PDB entry 7W1E | X-ray diffraction, 1.46 A resolution | chains A and C of the 3 polymer chains in the assembly

Chain A (and C):
Protein: K1 lyase
From: Klebsiella phage NTUH-K2044-K1-1
Notes: chain C of this document is another copy of the same molecule, construct and numbering; everything in this record applies to it too
UniProtKB: A0A068Q5Q5 (A0A068Q5Q5_9CAUD); numbering as in UniProt (aligned over 1-651)
Sequence (671 residues; numbered -19 to 651; the number before each row is that of its first residue; numbers below 1 keep their minus sign (Met-19 is residue -19)):
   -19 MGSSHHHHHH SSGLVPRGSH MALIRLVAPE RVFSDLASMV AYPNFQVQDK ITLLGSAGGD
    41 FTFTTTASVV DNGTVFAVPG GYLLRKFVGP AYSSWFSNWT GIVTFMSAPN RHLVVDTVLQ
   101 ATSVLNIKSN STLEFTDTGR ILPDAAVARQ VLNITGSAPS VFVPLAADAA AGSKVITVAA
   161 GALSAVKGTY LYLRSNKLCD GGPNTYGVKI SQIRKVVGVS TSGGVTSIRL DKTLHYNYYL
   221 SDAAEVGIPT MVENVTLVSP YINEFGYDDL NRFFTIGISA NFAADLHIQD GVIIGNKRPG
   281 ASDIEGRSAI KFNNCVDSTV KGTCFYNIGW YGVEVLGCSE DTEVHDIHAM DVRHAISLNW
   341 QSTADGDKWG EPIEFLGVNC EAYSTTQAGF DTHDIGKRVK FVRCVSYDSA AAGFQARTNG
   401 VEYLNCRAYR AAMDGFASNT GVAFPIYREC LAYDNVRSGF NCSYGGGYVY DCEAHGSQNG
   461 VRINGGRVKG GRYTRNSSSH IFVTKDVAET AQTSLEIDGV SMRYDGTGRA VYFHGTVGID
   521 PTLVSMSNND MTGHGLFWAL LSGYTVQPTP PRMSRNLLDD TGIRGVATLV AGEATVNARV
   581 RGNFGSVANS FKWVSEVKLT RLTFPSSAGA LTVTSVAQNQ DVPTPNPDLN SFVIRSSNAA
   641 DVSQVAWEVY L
Unresolved in the structure: -19 to 9
Differences from the reference sequence: initiating methionine (-19); expression tag (-18 to 0); conflict Thr213 (Ala in A0A068Q5Q5), Ile256 (Ser in A0A068Q5Q5); engineered mutation Ala391 (Asp in A0A068Q5Q5), Ala392 (Asp in A0A068Q5Q5)
Small-molecule neighbours:
  - 3-O-acetyl-6-deoxy-alpha-L-galactopyranose / 98X / beta-D-glucopyranose, molecule 1: Gln130, Tyr186, Thr255, Ile256, Ser259, Glu285, Gly286, Arg287, Lys291, Asn293, Trp310, Tyr311, Glu314, Leu316, Asn339, Trp340, Ser342, His373
  - 3-O-acetyl-6-deoxy-alpha-L-galactopyranose / 98X / beta-D-glucopyranose, molecule 2: Lys177, Lys377, Arg378
  - 3-O-acetyl-6-deoxy-alpha-L-galactopyranose / 98X / beta-D-glucopyranose, molecule 3: Tyr409, Arg410, Tyr433, Asp434, His455, Arg472, Thr474, Arg475
From the paper describing this entry:
  - binding site for the ligand 98X: Gln130, Thr255, Ile256, Asn261, Gly286, Arg287, Lys291, Asn293, Lys377, Arg378, Tyr409, His455, Arg472, Thr474, Arg475
  - binding site for 3-O-acetyl-6-deoxy-alpha-L-galactopyranose: Lys291, Glu314, Asn339, Lys377, Asp434
  - binding site for beta-D-glucopyranose: Lys177, Tyr186, Asn217, Glu285, Trp310, Tyr311, Asn339, Trp340, His373
  - catalytic residues: Tyr311, His373 (proposed by the authors, not directly observed)
  - catalytic residues: Arg397
  - mutagenesis - K154A/K167A/T213A/H215A: decreased stability
  - mutagenesis - H373A: abolished catalytic activity
  - mutagenesis - Y311A, R378A/R472A, R397A, R472A: decreased catalytic activity
  - mutagenesis - R378A: unchanged catalytic activity

Chain A / chain C interface:
Residue-residue contacts (108):
  Gln28(A) - Leu34(C)
  Lys30(A) - Glu10(C)  salt bridge
  Lys30(A) - Lys30(C)
  Lys30(A) - Thr32(C)
  Lys66(A) - Leu34(C)
  Val68(A) - Tyr72(C)  hydrophobic
  Val68(A) - Ser74(C)
  Val68(A) - Trp75(C)
  Gly69(A) - Tyr72(C)
  Asn90(A) - Thr118(C)
  Asn110(A) - Asp117(C)
  Thr112(A) - Asp117(C)
  Ala151(A) - Arg410(C)
  Gly152(A) - Asp388(C)
  Gly152(A) - Arg410(C)
  Lys154(A) - Ser364(C)  hydrogen bond
  Lys154(A) - Asp388(C)  hydrogen bond (side chain-backbone)
  Lys167(A) - Phe245(C)
  Lys167(A) - Asp248(C)  salt bridge
  Lys167(A) - Asp249(C)  salt bridge
  Gly168(A) - Phe245(C)
  Lys195(A) - Phe245(C)
  Lys195(A) - Tyr306(C)  hydrogen bond
  Val197(A) - Phe245(C)  hydrophobic
  Val197(A) - Pro279(C)
  Arg209(A) - Pro279(C)
  Arg209(A) - Gly280(C)
  Asp211(A) - Tyr306(C)
  Asp211(A) - Met330(C)
  Asp211(A) - Tyr363(C)
  Lys212(A) - Tyr363(C)
  Thr213(A) - Tyr363(C)
  Thr213(A) - Ser364(C)
  Thr213(A) - Asp388(C)  hydrogen bond
  Thr213(A) - Arg410(C)
  Leu214(A) - Arg410(C)  hydrogen bond (backbone-side chain)
  His215(A) - Tyr363(C)  hydrogen bond
  His215(A) - Tyr387(C)
  His215(A) - Arg410(C)  hydrogen bond
  Asn234(A) - Asp117(C)
  Asp297(A) - His328(C)  salt bridge
  Glu320(A) - Tyr363(C)
  Asp321(A) - Glu361(C)
  Glu323(A) - Asn359(C)  hydrogen bond
  Glu354(A) - Tyr387(C)  hydrogen bond
  Glu354(A) - Arg407(C)  salt bridge
  Leu356(A) - Asn359(C)
  Leu356(A) - Arg383(C)
  Arg378(A) - Tyr387(C)  hydrogen bond
  Arg378(A) - Tyr409(C)
  Lys380(A) - Arg407(C)
  Glu402(A) - Leu431(C)
  Leu404(A) - Asn405(C)
  Arg428(A) - Glu429(C)
  Arg428(A) - Leu431(C)
  Arg428(A) - Glu453(C)  salt bridge
  Glu429(A) - Glu429(C)
  Tyr448(A) - Arg472(C)  hydrogen bond
  Arg467(A) - Gly471(C)  hydrogen bond (side chain-backbone)
  Arg467(A) - Gly499(C)  hydrogen bond (side chain-backbone)
  Arg467(A) - Ser501(C)
  Lys469(A) - Gly499(C)  hydrogen bond (side chain-backbone)
  Ser494(A) - Arg503(C)  hydrogen bond
  Glu496(A) - Asp530(C)
  Glu496(A) - Leu557(C)
  Thr522(A) - Ile563(C)
  Ser525(A) - Leu557(C)
  Ser527(A) - Asn528(C)
  Asn528(A) - Asn528(C)
  Thr549(A) - Arg564(C)
  Pro550(A) - Arg564(C)
  Pro551(A) - Arg564(C)  hydrogen bond (backbone-side chain)
  Arg552(A) - Leu557(C)
  Arg552(A) - Asp559(C)  hydrogen bond (side chain-backbone)
  Arg552(A) - Ile563(C)
  Arg552(A) - Glu648(C)
  Arg552(A) - Val649(C)  hydrogen bond (side chain-backbone)
  Arg552(A) - Tyr650(C)
  Met553(A) - Lys598(C)  hydrogen bond (backbone-side chain)
  Met553(A) - Glu648(C)  hydrogen bond (backbone-side chain)
  Met553(A) - Tyr650(C)  hydrogen bond (backbone-side chain)
  Ser554(A) - Arg555(C)  hydrogen bond
  Ser554(A) - Tyr650(C)
  Arg555(A) - Arg555(C)
  Phe584(A) - Leu602(C)
  Phe584(A) - Phe604(C)  hydrophobic
  Lys592(A) - Leu602(C)
  Lys592(A) - Gln644(C)  hydrogen bond
  Trp593(A) - Leu602(C)
  Val594(A) - Thr600(C)
  Val594(A) - Arg601(C)
  Val594(A) - Leu602(C)  hydrophobic
  Glu596(A) - Arg555(C)  salt bridge
  Glu596(A) - Lys598(C)
  Ala610(A) - Ala610(C)  hydrophobic
  Thr612(A) - Arg601(C)  hydrogen bond
  Thr612(A) - Gly609(C)
  Thr612(A) - Ala610(C)
  Val613(A) - Arg601(C)  hydrogen bond (backbone-side chain)
  Thr614(A) - Arg601(C)
  Thr614(A) - Phe604(C)
  Thr614(A) - Ala608(C)
  Ser615(A) - Phe604(C)
  Val616(A) - Phe604(C)  hydrophobic
  Arg635(A) - Ser606(C)  hydrogen bond (side chain-backbone)
  Arg635(A) - Ala608(C)  hydrogen bond (side chain-backbone)
  Ser637(A) - Ser637(C)
  Leu651(A) - Lys598(C)
Interface residues without a listed pair, chain A (75 interface residues in all): Ser111, Arg194, Val196, Gly198, Lys301, Val382, Arg383, Tyr450, Leu523, Ser595, Leu611
Interface residues without a listed pair, chain C (71 interface residues in all): Ser14, Asp96, Gly246, Asn307, Asp326, Val385, Asp451, Val500, Asn529, Asp560, Gly565, Val566, Pro605, Ser607

In short:
75 residues of chain A face 71 of chain C across their interface; the contacts include 27 hydrogen bonds and 7
salt bridges. Polar contacts include Lys30(A)-Glu10(C), Lys167(A)-Asp248(C) and Lys167(A)-Asp249(C). The paper
reports catalytic residues Tyr311(A), His373(A) and Arg397(A); Y311A, R378A/R472A and R397A of chain A, among
others, reduce catalytic activity; 7 substitutions were tested in all.
Chain A and chain C are both K1 lyase (Klebsiella phage NTUH-K2044-K1-1); the structure, Crystal structure of
Klebsiella pneumoniae K1 capsule-specific polysaccharide lyase in complex with products, was determined by
X-ray diffraction (same publication as 7W1C and 7W1D).
